Entry 4UUD (electron microscopy, 12.50 A resolution (very low resolution: no residue pairs are listed; an interface is given only as per-side residue counts)); this record covers chains D and E of the 12 polymer chains in the assembly.

# Chain D
Name: Dynamin-1
Source organism: Homo sapiens
Notes: EC 3.6.5.5
UniProt: Q05193 (DYN1_HUMAN); numbering as in UniProt (aligned over 1-864)
Amino-acid sequence (864 residues; row label = number of the first residue in the row):
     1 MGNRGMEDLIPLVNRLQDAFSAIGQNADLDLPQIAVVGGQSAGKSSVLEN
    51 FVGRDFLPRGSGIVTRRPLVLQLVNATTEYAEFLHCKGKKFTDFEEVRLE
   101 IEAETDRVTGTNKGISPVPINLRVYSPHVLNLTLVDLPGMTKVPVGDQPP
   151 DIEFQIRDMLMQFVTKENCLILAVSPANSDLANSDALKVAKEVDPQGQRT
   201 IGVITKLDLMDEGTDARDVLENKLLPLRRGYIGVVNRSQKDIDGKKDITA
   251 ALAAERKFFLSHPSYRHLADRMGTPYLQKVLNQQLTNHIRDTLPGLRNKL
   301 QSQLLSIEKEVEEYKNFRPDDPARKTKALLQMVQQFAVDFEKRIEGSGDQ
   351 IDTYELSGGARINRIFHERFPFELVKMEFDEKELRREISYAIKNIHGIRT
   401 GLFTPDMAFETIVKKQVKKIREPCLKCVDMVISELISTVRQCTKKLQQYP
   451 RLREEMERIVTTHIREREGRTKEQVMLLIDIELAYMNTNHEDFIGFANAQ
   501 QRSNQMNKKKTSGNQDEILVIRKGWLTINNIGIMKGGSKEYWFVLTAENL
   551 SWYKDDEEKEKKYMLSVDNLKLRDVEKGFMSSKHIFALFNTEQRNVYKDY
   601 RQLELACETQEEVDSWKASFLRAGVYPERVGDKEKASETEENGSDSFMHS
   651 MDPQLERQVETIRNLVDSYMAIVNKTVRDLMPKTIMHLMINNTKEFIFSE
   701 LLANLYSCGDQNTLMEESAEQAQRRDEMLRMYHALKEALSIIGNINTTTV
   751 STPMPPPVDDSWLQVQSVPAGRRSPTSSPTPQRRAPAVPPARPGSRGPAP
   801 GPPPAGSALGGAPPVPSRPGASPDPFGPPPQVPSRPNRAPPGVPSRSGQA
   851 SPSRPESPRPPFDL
Disordered / not traced: 1-5, 320-725, 749-864
Construct notes: variant N744 (Asp in Q05193)
Curated features (UniProtKB/Swiss-Prot):
  - region: G38 to S45 (G1 motif), V64 to R66 (G2 motif), D136 to G139 (G3 motif), T205 to D208 (G4 motif), V235 to S238 (G5 motif)
  - binding site (GDP): S41, G43, K44, S45, S46, R59, G60, K206, D208, D211, N236, R237, Q239
  - modified residue: Y80 (Phosphotyrosine), Y125 (3'-nitrotyrosine), S306 (Phosphoserine), S347 (Phosphoserine), Y354 (Phosphotyrosine), S512 (Phosphoserine), S774 (Phosphoserine), S778 (Phosphoserine), R796 (Omega-N-methylarginine), S822 (Phosphoserine), S851 (Phosphoserine), S857 (Phosphoserine)
  - natural variant: Q33 to L864 (deletion: In DEE31B), A177 (A177P: In DEE31A), K206 (K206N: In DEE31A), R237 (R237W: In DEE31A), Q284 to L864 (deletion: In DEE31B), G359 (G359A: In DEE31A), N744 (D744N: this construct carries the variant)
  - mutagenesis: Q40 (Q40E: Impairs assembly-stimulated GTPase activity. Does not affect basal GTPase activity. Does not affect membrane binding. Does not affect self-assembly. Completely inhibits receptor internalization), S41 (S41A: Impairs assembly-stimulated GTPase activity. Does not affect basal GTPase activity. Does not affect membrane binding. Does not affect self-assembly), K44 (K44A: Inhibits receptor-mediated endocytosis. Significantly decreases endocytosis. Impairs receptor-mediated endocytosis. Impairs receptor-mediated endocytosis; when associated with 591-K--T-602 ...), D180 (D180A: Inhibits assembly-stimulated GTPase activity. Significantly increases basal GTPase activity Does not affect membrane binding. Does not affect self-assembly), R290 (R290A: Does not significantly affect receptor-mediated endocytosis; when associated with A-291 and A-292), D291 (D291A: Does not significantly affect receptor-mediated endocytosis; when associated with A-290 and A-292), T292 (T292A: Does not significantly affect receptor-mediated endocytosis; when associated with A-290 and A-291; T292A: Substantially reduces receptor-mediated endocytosis ...), L293 (L293A: Substantially reduces receptor-mediated endocytosis; whena ssociated with A-292 and A-294), P294 (P294A: Does not significantly affect receptor-mediated endocytosis. Substantially reduces receptor-mediated endocytosis; whena ssociated with A-292 and A-293), L330 (L330R: Significantly decreases receptor-mediated endocytosis; when associated with R-334 and R-702), Q334 (Q334R: Significantly decreases receptor-mediated endocytosis; when associated with R-330 and R-702), D406 (D406R: Significantly decreases receptor-mediated endocytosis; when associated with R-407 and W-488), 6 further mutagenesis entries in UniProt
What the authors report for this chain:
  - catalytic residues: K44 (citing earlier work)
  - mutagenesis - K44A: abolished catalytic activity

# Chain E
Name: Dynamin-1
Source organism: Homo sapiens
Notes: EC 3.6.5.5
UniProt: Q05193 (DYN1_HUMAN); residue numbers follow UniProt; this construct covers 1-864
Amino-acid sequence (864 residues; each row starts with the number of its first residue):
     1 MGNRGMEDLIPLVNRLQDAFSAIGQNADLDLPQIAVVGGQSAGKSSVLEN
    51 FVGRDFLPRGSGIVTRRPLVLQLVNATTEYAEFLHCKGKKFTDFEEVRLE
   101 IEAETDRVTGTNKGISPVPINLRVYSPHVLNLTLVDLPGMTKVPVGDQPP
   151 DIEFQIRDMLMQFVTKENCLILAVSPANSDLANSDALKVAKEVDPQGQRT
   201 IGVITKLDLMDEGTDARDVLENKLLPLRRGYIGVVNRSQKDIDGKKDITA
   251 ALAAERKFFLSHPSYRHLADRMGTPYLQKVLNQQLTNHIRDTLPGLRNKL
   301 QSQLLSIEKEVEEYKNFRPDDPARKTKALLQMVQQFAVDFEKRIEGSGDQ
   351 IDTYELSGGARINRIFHERFPFELVKMEFDEKELRREISYAIKNIHGIRT
   401 GLFTPDMAFETIVKKQVKKIREPCLKCVDMVISELISTVRQCTKKLQQYP
   451 RLREEMERIVTTHIREREGRTKEQVMLLIDIELAYMNTNHEDFIGFANAQ
   501 QRSNQMNKKKTSGNQDEILVIRKGWLTINNIGIMKGGSKEYWFVLTAENL
   551 SWYKDDEEKEKKYMLSVDNLKLRDVEKGFMSSKHIFALFNTEQRNVYKDY
   601 RQLELACETQEEVDSWKASFLRAGVYPERVGDKEKASETEENGSDSFMHS
   651 MDPQLERQVETIRNLVDSYMAIVNKTVRDLMPKTIMHLMINNTKEFIFSE
   701 LLANLYSCGDQNTLMEESAEQAQRRDEMLRMYHALKEALSIIGDINTTTV
   751 STPMPPPVDDSWLQVQSVPAGRRSPTSSPTPQRRAPAVPPARPGSRGPAP
   801 GPPPAGSALGGAPPVPSRPGASPDPFGPPPQVPSRPNRAPPGVPSRSGQA
   851 SPSRPESPRPPFDL
Disordered / not traced: 1-324, 347-356, 394-404, 446-447, 497-652, 708-864
Curated features (UniProtKB/Swiss-Prot):
  - region: G38 to S45 (G1 motif), V64 to R66 (G2 motif), D136 to G139 (G3 motif), T205 to D208 (G4 motif), V235 to S238 (G5 motif)
  - binding site (GDP): S41, G43, K44, S45, S46, R59, G60, K206, D208, D211, N236, R237, Q239
  - modified residue: Y80 (Phosphotyrosine), Y125 (3'-nitrotyrosine), S306 (Phosphoserine), S347 (Phosphoserine), Y354 (Phosphotyrosine), S512 (Phosphoserine), S774 (Phosphoserine), S778 (Phosphoserine), R796 (Omega-N-methylarginine), S822 (Phosphoserine), S851 (Phosphoserine), S857 (Phosphoserine)
  - natural variant: Q33 to L864 (deletion: In DEE31B), A177 (A177P: In DEE31A), K206 (K206N: In DEE31A), R237 (R237W: In DEE31A), Q284 to L864 (deletion: In DEE31B), G359 (G359A: In DEE31A)
  - mutagenesis: Q40 (Q40E: Impairs assembly-stimulated GTPase activity. Does not affect basal GTPase activity. Does not affect membrane binding. Does not affect self-assembly. Completely inhibits receptor internalization), S41 (S41A: Impairs assembly-stimulated GTPase activity. Does not affect basal GTPase activity. Does not affect membrane binding. Does not affect self-assembly), K44 (K44A: Inhibits receptor-mediated endocytosis. Significantly decreases endocytosis. Impairs receptor-mediated endocytosis. Impairs receptor-mediated endocytosis; when associated with 591-K--T-602 ...), D180 (D180A: Inhibits assembly-stimulated GTPase activity. Significantly increases basal GTPase activity Does not affect membrane binding. Does not affect self-assembly), R290 (R290A: Does not significantly affect receptor-mediated endocytosis; when associated with A-291 and A-292), D291 (D291A: Does not significantly affect receptor-mediated endocytosis; when associated with A-290 and A-292), T292 (T292A: Does not significantly affect receptor-mediated endocytosis; when associated with A-290 and A-291; T292A: Substantially reduces receptor-mediated endocytosis ...), L293 (L293A: Substantially reduces receptor-mediated endocytosis; whena ssociated with A-292 and A-294), P294 (P294A: Does not significantly affect receptor-mediated endocytosis. Substantially reduces receptor-mediated endocytosis; whena ssociated with A-292 and A-293), L330 (L330R: Significantly decreases receptor-mediated endocytosis; when associated with R-334 and R-702), Q334 (Q334R: Significantly decreases receptor-mediated endocytosis; when associated with R-330 and R-702), D406 (D406R: Significantly decreases receptor-mediated endocytosis; when associated with R-407 and W-488), 6 further mutagenesis entries in UniProt

# Interface between chain D and chain E
At this resolution (12 A) residue pairs are not listed: 6 residues of chain D and 15 of chain E lie at the interface.

# In short
The interface between chain D and chain E involves 6 residues on one side and 15 on the other. UniProt lists
13 GDP-binding residues and 29 mutagenesis sites on chain D; 13 GDP-binding residues and 29 mutagenesis sites
on chain E. From the paper: the catalytic residue K44(D); K44A of chain D abolishes catalytic activity.
Chain D is Dynamin-1 and chain E is Dynamin-1, both from Homo sapiens; the structure, Human dynamin 1 K44A
superconstricted polymer stabilized with GTP, was determined by electron microscopy, deposited together with
4UUK.
